7MT3 - chains A and J of the 54 polymer chains in the assembly; structure by electron microscopy, 2.80 A resolution.

== Chain A ==
Molecule: 23S rRNA
Organism: Mycobacterium tuberculosis (strain ATCC 25618 / H37Rv)
Sequence (3138 nucleotides; row label = number of the first residue in the row):
     1 UUGUAAGUGU CUAAGGGCGC AUGGUGGAUG CCUUGGCAUC GAGAGCCGAU GAAGGACGUG
    61 GGAGGCUGCG AUAUGCCUCG GGGAGCUGUC AACCGAGCGU GGAUCCGAGG AUUUCCGAAU
   121 GGGGAAACCC AGCACGAGUG AUGUCGUGCU ACCCGCAUCU GAAUAUAUAG GGUGCGGGAG
   181 GGAACGCGGG GAAGUGAAAC AUCUCAGUAC CCGUAGGAGG AGAAAACAAU UGUGAUUCCG
   241 CAAGUAGUGG CGAGCGAACG CGGAACAGGC UAAACCGCAC GCAUGGGUAA CCGGGUAGGG
   301 GUUGUGUGUG CGGGGUUGUG GGAGGAUAUG UCUCAGCGCU ACCCGGCUGA GAGGCAGUCA
   361 GAAAGUGUCG UGGUUAGCGG AAGUGGCCUG GGAUGGUCUG CCGUAGACGG UGAGAGCCCG
   421 GUACGCGAAA ACCCGGCACC UGCCUAGUAU CAAUUCCCGA GUAGCAGCGG GCCCGUGGAA
   481 UCCGCUGUGA AUCCGCCGGG ACCACCCGGU AAGCCUAAAU ACUCCUCGAU GACCGAUAGC
   541 GGAUUAGUAC CGUGAGGGAA UGGUGAAAAG UACCCCGGGA GGGGAGUGAA AGAGUACCUG
   601 AAACCGUGUG CCUACAAUCC GUCAGAGCCU CCUUUUCCUC UCCGGAGGAG GGUGGUGAUG
   661 GCGUGCCUUU UGAAGAAUGA GCCUGCGAGU CAGGGACAUG UCGCAAGGUU AACCCGUGUG
   721 GGGUAGCCGC AGCGAAAGCG AGUCUGAAUA GGGCGACCCA CACGCGCAUA CGCGCGUGUG
   781 AAUAGUGGCG UGUUCUGGAC CCGAAGCGGA GUGAUCUACC CAUGGCCAGG GUGAAGCGCG
   841 GGUAAGACCG CGUGGAGGCC CGAACCCACU UAGGUUGAAG ACUGAGGGGA UGAGCUGUGG
   901 GUAGGGGUGA AAGGCCAAUC AAACUCCGUG AUAGCUGGUU CUCCCCGAAA UGCAUUUAGG
   961 UGCAGCGUUG CGUGGUUCAC CGCGGAGGUA GAGCUACUGG AUGGCCGAUG GGCCCUACUA
  1021 GGUUACUGAC GUCAGCCAAA CUCCGAAUGC CGUGGUGUAA AGCGUGGCAG UGAGACGGCG
  1081 GGGGAUAAGC UCCGUACGUC GAAAGGGAAA CAGCCCAGAU CGCCGGCUAA GGCCCCCAAG
  1141 CGUGUGCUAA GUGGGAAAGG AUGUGCAGUC GCAAAGACAA CCAGGAGGUU GGCUUAGAAG
  1201 CAGCCACCCU UGAAAGAGUG CGUAAUAGCU CACUGGUCAA GUGAUUGUGC GCCGAUAAUG
  1261 UAGCGGGGCU CAAGCACACC GCCGAAGCCG CGGCACAUCC ACCUUGUGGU GGGUGUGGGU
  1321 AGGGGAGCGU CCCUCAUUCA GCGAAGCCAC CGGGUGACCG GUGGUGGAGG GUGGGGGAGU
  1381 GAGAAUGCAG GCAUGAGUAG CGACAAGGCA AGUGAGAACC UUGCCCGCCG AAAGACCAAG
  1441 GGUUCCUGGG CCAGGCCAGU CCGCCCAGGG UGAGUCGGGA CCUAAGGCGA GGCCGACAGG
  1501 CGUAGUCGAU GGACAACGGG UUGAUAUUCC CGUACCCGUG UGUGGGCGCC CGUGACGAAU
  1561 CAGCGGUACU AACCACCCAA AACCGGAUCG AUCACUCCCC UUCGGGGGUG UGGAGUUCUG
  1621 GGGCUGCGUG GGAACUUCGC UGGUAGUAGU CAAGCGAAGG GGUGACGCAG GAAGGUAGCC
  1681 GUACCAGUCA GUGGUAACAC UGGGGCAAGC CGGUAGGGAG AGCGAUAGGC AAAUCCGUCG
  1741 CUCACUAAUC CUGAGAGGUG ACGCAUAGCC GGUUGAGGCG AAUUCGGUGA UCCUCUGCUG
  1801 CCAAGAAAAG CCUCUAGCGA GCACACACAC GGCCCGUACC CCAAACCGAC ACAGGUGGUC
  1861 AGGUAGAGCA UACCAAGGCG UACGAGAUAA CUAUGGUUAA GGAACUCGGC AAAAUGCCCC
  1921 CGUAACUUCG GGAGAAGGGG GACCGGAAUA UCGUGAACAC CCUUGCGGUG GGAGCGGGAU
  1981 CCGGUCGCAG AAACCAGUGA GGAGCGACUG UUUACUAAAA ACACAGGUCC GUGCGAAGUC
  2041 GCAAGACGAU GUAUACGGAC UGACGCCUGC CCGGUGCUGG AAGGUUAAGA GGACCCGUUA
  2101 ACCCGCAAGG GUGAAGCGGA GAAUUUAAGC CCCAGUAAAC GGCGGUGGUA ACUAUAACCA
  2161 UCCUAAGGUA GCGAAAUUCC UUGUCGGGUA AGUUCCGACC UGCACGAAUG GCGUAACGAC
  2221 UUCUCAACUG UCUCAACCAU AGACUCGGCG AAAUUGCACU ACGAGUAAAG AUGCUCGUUA
  2281 CGCGCGGCAG GACGAAAAGA CCCCGGGACC UUCACUACAA CUUGGUAUUG AUGUUCGGUA
  2341 CGGUUUGUGU AGGAUAGGUG GGAGACUGUG AAACCUCGAC GCCAGUUGGG GCGGAGUCGU
  2401 UGUUGAAAUA CCACUCUGAU CGUAUUGGGC AUCUAACCUC GAACCCUGAA UCGGGUUUAG
  2461 GGACAGUGCC UGGCGGGUAG UUUAACUGGG GCGGUUGCCU CCUAAAAUGU AACGGAGGCG
  2521 CCCAAAGGUU CCCUCAACCU GGACGGCAAU CAGGUGGCGA GUGUAAAUGC ACAAGGGAGC
  2581 UUGACUGCGA GACUUACAAG UCAAGCAGGG ACGAAAGUCG GGAUUAGUGA UCCGGCACCC
  2641 CCGAGUGGAA GGGGUGUCGC UCAACGGAUA AAAGGUACCC CGGGGAUAAC AGGCUGAUCU
  2701 UCCCCAAGAG UCCAUAUCGA CGGGAUGGUU UGGCACCUCG AUGUCGGCUC GUCGCAUCCU
  2761 GGGGCUGGAG CAGGUCCCAA GGGUUGGGCU GUUCGCCCAU UAAAGCGGCA CGCGAGCUGG
  2821 GUUUAGAACG UCGUGAGACA GUUCGGUCUC UAUCCGCCGC GCGCGUCAGA AACUUGAGGA
  2881 AACCUGUCCC UAGUACGAGA GGACCGGGAC GGACGAACCU CUGGUGCACC AGUUGUCCCG
  2941 CCAGGGGCAC CGCUGGAUAG CCACGUUCGG UCAGGAUAAC CGCUGAAAGC AUCUAAGCGG
  3001 GAAACCUUCU CCAAGAUCAG GUUUCUCACC CACUUGGUGG GAUAAGGCCC CCCGCAGAAC
  3061 ACGGGUUCAA UAGGUCAGAC CUGGAAGCUC AGUAAUGGGU GUAGGGAACU GGUGCUAACC
  3121 GGCCGAAAAC UUACAACA
Not modelled in the structure: 1-4, 1013-1022, 3133-3138
Modified / non-standard residues: 5MU (5-methyluridine 5'-monophosphate) at position 2177; OMG (o2'-methylguanosine-5'-monophosphate) at position 2791
Bound ions: Mg2+ site 1: C31, G1370; Mg2+ site 2: C46, G217; Mg2+ site 3: G60, G65, U89; Mg2+ site 4 near U72 (its only coordinating residue here); Mg2+ site 5 near U120 (its only coordinating residue here); Mg2+ site 6: A162, U166; Mg2+ site 7: G194, U2481; Mg2+ site 8 near G194 (its only coordinating residue here); Mg2+ site 9: A199, C200; Mg2+ site 10 near G220 (its only coordinating residue here); Mg2+ site 11 near C251 (its only coordinating residue here); Mg2+ site 12: G379, G421; 147 more Mg2+ sites not listed

== Chain J ==
Name: 50S ribosomal protein L13
Organism: Mycobacterium tuberculosis (strain ATCC 25618 / H37Rv)
UniProt: A0A0T9D5H2 (A0A0T9D5H2_MYCTX); residues -47 to 147 here correspond to UniProt positions 1-195 (UniProt number = residue number + 48)
Chain sequence (195 residues; numbered -47 to 147; the number before each row is that of its first residue; numbers below 1 keep their minus sign (Met-47 is residue -47)):
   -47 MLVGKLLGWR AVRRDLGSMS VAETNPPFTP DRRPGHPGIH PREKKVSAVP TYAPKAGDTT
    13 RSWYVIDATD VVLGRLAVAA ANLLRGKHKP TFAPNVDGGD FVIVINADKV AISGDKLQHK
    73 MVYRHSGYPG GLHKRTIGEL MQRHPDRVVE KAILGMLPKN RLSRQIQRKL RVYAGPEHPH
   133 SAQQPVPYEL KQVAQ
Not modelled in the structure: -47 to 1

== Interface between chain A and chain J ==
Pairs across the interface - 97 pairs, chain A then chain J:
  A6(A) with Pro131(J), sugar contact; His132(J), hydrogen bond to the sugar; Ala134(J), base contact; Gln135(J), hydrogen bond to the sugar
  G7(A) with Trp15(J), sugar contact; Arg123(J), salt bridge to the phosphate; His132(J), phosphate contact; Gln135(J), hydrogen bond to the sugar
  U8(A) with Phe53(J), sugar contact
  A616(A) with Arg113(J), hydrogen bond to the phosphate; Arg116(J), salt bridge to the phosphate
  A617(A) with Arg113(J), salt bridge to the phosphate
  A624(A) with Asn47(J), base contact
  G625(A) with Ala5(J), phosphate contact; Asn47(J), sugar contact
  A626(A) with Ala5(J), phosphate contact; Pro6(J), sugar contact; Lys7(J), salt bridge to the phosphate; Ala8(J), hydrogen bond to the sugar
  G627(A) with Lys7(J), salt bridge to the phosphate; Ala8(J), sugar contact
  U659(A) with Asn47(J), hydrogen bond to the sugar; Arg113(J), salt bridge to the phosphate; Leu114(J), sugar contact
  G660(A) with Pro46(J), sugar contact; Asn47(J), sugar contact; Asn112(J), phosphate contact; Arg113(J), hydrogen bond to the phosphate; Leu114(J), hydrogen bond to the phosphate
  G661(A) with Asn112(J), phosphate contact
  C1124(A) with Pro2(J), base contact; Thr3(J), hydrogen bond to the base
  C1134(A) with Val30(J), sugar contact
  C1135(A) with Val30(J), sugar contact; Asn34(J), sugar contact; Met108(J), hydrogen bond to the sugar
  C1136(A) with Arg37(J), salt bridge to the phosphate; Lys39(J), salt bridge to the phosphate; Met108(J), sugar contact; Pro110(J), phosphate contact
  A1138(A) with Lys39(J), salt bridge to the phosphate
  G1140(A) with Gln147(J), base contact
  C1141(A) with Arg27(J), hydrogen bond to the base; Lys143(J), hydrogen bond to the base; Gln144(J), sugar contact
  G1142(A) with Gln144(J), hydrogen bond to the phosphate; Gln147(J), sugar contact
  G1151(A) with Lys68(J), hydrogen bond to the base
  G1260(A) with His77(J), stacking on the base; Gly82(J), hydrogen bond to the phosphate; Leu84(J), sugar contact
  U1261(A) with Tyr75(J), sugar contact; Leu84(J), sugar contact
  G1266(A) with Gly107(J), hydrogen bond to the base
  G1267(A) with Val30(J), base contact; Lys103(J), sugar contact; Ala104(J), hydrogen bond to the sugar; Gly107(J), sugar contact; Met108(J), base contact
  G1268(A) with Gly26(J), hydrogen bond to the phosphate; Lys72(J), salt bridge to the phosphate; Lys103(J), salt bridge to the phosphate; Ala104(J), phosphate contact
  C1269(A) with Leu25(J), hydrogen bond to the phosphate; Gly26(J), hydrogen bond to the phosphate; Lys68(J), salt bridge to the phosphate
  U1270(A) with Val24(J), phosphate contact; Asp67(J), base contact; Lys68(J), salt bridge to the phosphate
  C1271(A) with Asp22(J), hydrogen bond to the base; Arg27(J), hydrogen bond to the sugar
  A1273(A) with Gly26(J), hydrogen bond to the base; Arg27(J), base contact
  G2277(A) with Lys111(J), salt bridge to the phosphate
  U2278(A) with Lys111(J), phosphate contact
  U2279(A) with Arg76(J), salt bridge to the phosphate
  U2752(A) with Pro81(J), phosphate contact
  C2753(A) with Pro81(J), phosphate contact; Gly82(J), hydrogen bond to the phosphate
  A2877(A) with Arg99(J), hydrogen bond to the sugar
  G2878(A) with Arg76(J), phosphate contact; Arg99(J), salt bridge to the phosphate
  G2879(A) with Arg76(J), salt bridge to the phosphate; Ser78(J), hydrogen bond to the phosphate; Tyr80(J), sugar contact; His85(J), phosphate contact
  A2880(A) with Ser78(J), hydrogen bond to the phosphate; Tyr80(J), sugar contact; His85(J), salt bridge to the phosphate
  C3006(A) with His85(J), salt bridge to the phosphate; Arg87(J), hydrogen bond to the phosphate
  U3007(A) with Arg87(J), salt bridge to the phosphate
  U3017(A) with Arg120(J), sugar contact
  C3018(A) with Glu102(J), hydrogen bond to the base; Arg120(J), salt bridge to the phosphate
  U3132(A) with Ala134(J), hydrogen bond to the sugar; Gln136(J), hydrogen bond to the sugar
Other interface residues (no listed pair), chain A (51 interface residues in all): A5, C615, U618, A658, C1137, A1272, A2280
Other interface residues (no listed pair), chain J (61 interface residues in all): Ala33, Ala63, Ser65, Gly83, His96, Leu109, Leu142

== Overview ==
51 residues of chain A and 61 residues of chain J are in contact; the contacts include 31 hydrogen bonds, 21
salt bridges and 1 aromatic stacking contact. Among the polar pairs are C1124(A)-Thr3(J), C1141(A)-Arg27(J)
and C1141(A)-Lys143(J).
Chain A is 23S rRNA and chain J is 50S ribosomal protein L13, both from Mycobacterium tuberculosis (strain
ATCC 25618 / H37Rv); the structure, Mtb 70S with P/E tRNA, was determined by electron microscopy, deposited
together with 7MSC, 7MSH, 7MSM, 7MSZ, 7MT2 and 7MT7.
